1CAV - chains A and B; structure by X-ray diffraction, 2.60 A resolution.

# Chain A
Molecule: Canavalin
From: Canavalia ensiformis
UniProt: P50477 (CANA_CANEN); numbering as in UniProt (aligned over 44-224)
Chain sequence (181 residues; numbered 44 to 224; the number before each row is that of its first residue):
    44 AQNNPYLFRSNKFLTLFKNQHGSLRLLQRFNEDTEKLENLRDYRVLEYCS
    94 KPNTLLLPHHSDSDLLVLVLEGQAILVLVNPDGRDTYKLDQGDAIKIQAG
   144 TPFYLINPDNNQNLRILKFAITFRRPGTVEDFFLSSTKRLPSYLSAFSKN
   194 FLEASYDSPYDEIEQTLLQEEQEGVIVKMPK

# Chain B
Molecule: Canavalin
From: Canavalia ensiformis
UniProt: P50477 (CANA_CANEN); residue numbers follow UniProt; this construct covers 241-424
Chain sequence (184 residues; row label = number of the first residue in the row):
   241 TLSSQDKPFNLRSRDPIYSNNYGKLYEITPEKNSQLRDLDILLNCLQMNE
   291 GALFVPHYNSRATVILVANEGRAEVELVGLEQQQQQGLESMQLRRYAATL
   341 SEGDIIVIPSSFPVALKAASDLNMVGIGVNAENNERNFLAGHKENVIRQI
   391 PRQVSDLTFPGSGEEVEELLENQKESYFVDGQPR

# Chain A / chain B interface
Residue-residue contacts (65; chain A residue first):
  Tyr49(A) - Glu321(B)
  Tyr49(A) - Gln322(B)
  Tyr49(A) - Gln332(B)
  Tyr49(A) - Arg334(B)
  Tyr49(A) - Tyr336(B)
  Phe51(A) - Leu317(B)  hydrophobic
  Phe51(A) - Glu321(B)
  Phe51(A) - Tyr336(B)
  Phe51(A) - Ile345(B)
  Phe51(A) - Ile346(B)
  Phe51(A) - Val347(B)  hydrogen bond (backbone-backbone)
  Phe51(A) - Pro349(B)  hydrophobic
  Arg52(A) - Ala338(B)
  Arg52(A) - Thr339(B)  hydrogen bond (side chain-backbone)
  Arg52(A) - Asp344(B)  salt bridge
  Arg52(A) - Ile345(B)
  Arg52(A) - Ile346(B)
  Ser53(A) - Asp344(B)
  Ser53(A) - Ile345(B)  hydrogen bond (backbone-backbone)
  Asn54(A) - Asp344(B)
  Phe56(A) - Ile345(B)  hydrophobic
  Leu70(A) - Ile345(B)  hydrophobic
  Phe73(A) - Ile305(B)  hydrophobic
  Phe73(A) - Val347(B)  hydrophobic
  Lys79(A) - Glu321(B)  salt bridge
  Lys79(A) - Gln322(B)
  Asn82(A) - Thr303(B)  hydrogen bond
  Leu83(A) - Thr303(B)
  Leu83(A) - Ile305(B)  hydrophobic
  Leu83(A) - Val347(B)  hydrophobic
  Tyr86(A) - Val369(B)  hydrophobic
  Leu109(A) - Leu276(B)  hydrophobic
  Leu109(A) - Leu283(B)  hydrophobic
  Leu111(A) - Val365(B)  hydrophobic
  Leu111(A) - Ile367(B)  hydrophobic
  Leu113(A) - Asn309(B)
  Leu113(A) - Val365(B)  hydrophobic
  Asp128(A) - Lys247(B)
  Thr129(A) - Leu242(B)
  Tyr130(A) - Leu242(B)  hydrophobic
  Tyr130(A) - Lys247(B)
  Tyr130(A) - Phe249(B)  hydrophobic
  Tyr130(A) - Asn250(B)
  Leu132(A) - Asn250(B)
  Asp133(A) - Arg252(B)  salt bridge
  Gln134(A) - Arg252(B)
  Gly135(A) - Leu251(B)
  Gly135(A) - Arg252(B)
  Asp136(A) - Asn250(B)  hydrogen bond
  Asp136(A) - Leu251(B)
  Asp136(A) - Arg252(B)  salt bridge
  Ala137(A) - Asn250(B)
  Ala137(A) - Leu251(B)  hydrogen bond (backbone-backbone)
  Ile138(A) - Pro248(B)
  Ile138(A) - Asn250(B)
  Ile138(A) - Gln275(B)
  Lys139(A) - Pro248(B)
  Lys139(A) - Gln275(B)  hydrogen bond (backbone-side chain)
  Lys139(A) - Leu279(B)
  Arg158(A) - Asn309(B)
  Leu160(A) - Val307(B)  hydrophobic
  Leu160(A) - Ile367(B)  hydrophobic
  Phe162(A) - Ile281(B)  hydrophobic
  Phe162(A) - Ile367(B)  hydrophobic
  Phe162(A) - Val369(B)  hydrophobic
Also at the interface, not in a pair above, chain A (35 interface residues in all): Leu50, Leu80, Val88, Lys131, Gln141, Ile164
Also at the interface, not in a pair above, chain B (36 interface residues in all): Asp278, Leu340, Gly343, Phe352

# In short
35 residues of chain A face 36 of chain B across their interface, with 7 hydrogen bonds and 4 salt bridges.
Polar contacts include Arg52(A)-Asp344(B), Lys79(A)-Glu321(B) and Asp133(A)-Arg252(B).
Chain A is Canavalin and chain B is Canavalin, both from Canavalia ensiformis; the structure, The
three-dimensional structure of canavalin from jack bean (CANAVALIA ensiformis), was determined by X-ray
diffraction, deposited together with 1CAU, 1CAW and 1CAX.
